PDB entry 7RL1 | electron microscopy, 2.71 A resolution | chains N and P of the 120 polymer chains in the assembly

== Chain N (and P) ==
Protein: Capsid protein VP1
Source organism: Adeno-associated virus
Notes: chain P of this document is another copy of the same molecule, construct and numbering; everything in this record applies to it too
Reference sequence: Q6JC62 (Q6JC62_9VIRU); aligned to UniProt positions 219-737 over residues 219-737 (the alignment contains insertions or deletions, so no single offset holds)
Amino-acid sequence (519 residues; each row starts with the number of its first residue):
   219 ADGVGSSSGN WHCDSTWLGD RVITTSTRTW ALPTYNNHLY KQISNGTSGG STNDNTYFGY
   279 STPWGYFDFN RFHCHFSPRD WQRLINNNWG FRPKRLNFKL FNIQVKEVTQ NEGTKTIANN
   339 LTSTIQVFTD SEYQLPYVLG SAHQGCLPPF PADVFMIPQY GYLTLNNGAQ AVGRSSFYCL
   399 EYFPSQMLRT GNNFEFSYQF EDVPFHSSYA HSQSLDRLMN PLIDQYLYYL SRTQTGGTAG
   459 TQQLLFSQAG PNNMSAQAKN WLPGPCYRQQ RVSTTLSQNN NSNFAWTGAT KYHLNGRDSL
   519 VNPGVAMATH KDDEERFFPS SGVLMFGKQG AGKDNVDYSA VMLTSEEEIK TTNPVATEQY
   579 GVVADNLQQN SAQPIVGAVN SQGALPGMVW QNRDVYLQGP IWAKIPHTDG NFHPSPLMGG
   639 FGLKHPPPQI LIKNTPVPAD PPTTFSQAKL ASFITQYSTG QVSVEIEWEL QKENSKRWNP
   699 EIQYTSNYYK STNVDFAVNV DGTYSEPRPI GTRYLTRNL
Differences from the reference sequence: conflict L365 (Pro in Q6JC62), A387 (Ser in Q6JC62), L406 (Arg in Q6JC62), A558 (Ser559 in Q6JC62), N588 (Gln589 in Q6JC62), S589 (Asn590 in Q6JC62), Q591 (Ala592 in Q6JC62), V718 (Thr719 in Q6JC62), D719 (Glu720 in Q6JC62)

== Interface between chain N and chain P ==
Contacting residue pairs - 261 pairs, chain N then chain P:
  S425(N) with D627(P), hydrogen bond
  Y427(N) with H625(P)
  H429(N) with L383(P); H625(P); T626(P)
  S430(N) with T382(P), hydrogen bond (backbone-side chain); L383(P), hydrogen bond (backbone-backbone); S394(P); Y396(P)
  Q431(N) with P354(P); L381(P), hydrogen bond (side chain-backbone); L383(P)
  D434(N) with Y510(P); R515(P), salt bridge
  R435(N) with D272(P), hydrogen bond (side chain-backbone); N273(P); T274(P), hydrogen bond (side chain-backbone); Y275(P); L381(P); R515(P)
  L436(N) with Y355(P); S359(P)
  M437(N) with S359(P); H361(P); L381(P), hydrophobic
  N438(N) with Y284(P), hydrogen bond; V356(P); H361(P), hydrogen bond (backbone-side chain); Q377(P), hydrogen bond (side chain-backbone); G379(P)
  P439(N) with I261(P), hydrophobic; G379(P); Y380(P); L381(P), hydrophobic
  L440(N) with S279(P); Q377(P); Y378(P); G379(P)
  I441(N) with Y284(P); H361(P), hydrogen bond (backbone-side chain); Q362(P); P376(P), hydrophobic; Q377(P)
  D442(N) with H361(P), hydrogen bond (backbone-side chain); Q362(P), hydrogen bond (backbone-backbone); K551(P), salt bridge
  Q443(N) with S359(P), hydrogen bond (side chain-backbone); A360(P); H361(P); Q362(P), hydrogen bond (backbone-side chain)
  Y444(N) with R289(P); A360(P), hydrogen bond (backbone-backbone); H361(P); Q362(P); F544(P), hydrophobic; Q616(P); G617(P); P618(P)
  L445(N) with L542(P), hydrophobic; M543(P); F544(P), hydrophobic; M636(P), hydrophobic
  Y446(N) with M543(P), hydrogen bond (backbone-backbone); G545(P); A549(P); G550(P), hydrogen bond (side chain-backbone)
  Y447(N) with N520(P); M543(P), hydrophobic
  L448(N) with A503(P)
  S449(N) with A503(P); N553(P), hydrogen bond
  R450(N) with N501(P)
  T451(N) with S500(P), hydrogen bond (side chain-backbone); N501(P), hydrogen bond (backbone-side chain); F502(P), hydrogen bond (side chain-backbone); A503(P)
  Q452(N) with N499(P), hydrogen bond; S500(P); N501(P), hydrogen bond (side chain-backbone)
  G458(N) with N499(P), hydrogen bond (backbone-side chain)
  Q460(N) with L494(P); S495(P); N499(P)
  Q461(N) with L494(P)
  L462(N) with S491(P); L494(P), hydrophobic; F536(P), hydrophobic; V554(P); D555(P); Y556(P), hydrogen bond (backbone-backbone)
  L463(N) with N553(P); V554(P); D555(P)
  F464(N) with M543(P), hydrophobic; D552(P); N553(P), hydrogen bond (backbone-backbone); V554(P), hydrogen bond (backbone-backbone); Y556(P), hydrophobic; V559(P), hydrophobic
  S465(N) with K551(P); D552(P); N553(P), hydrogen bond (side chain-backbone)
  Q466(N) with Q362(P), hydrogen bond; K551(P), hydrogen bond (backbone-backbone)
  G468(N) with K551(P)
  P469(N) with Y275(P)
  N470(N) with N273(P)
  N471(N) with N273(P)
  M472(N) with N273(P), hydrogen bond (backbone-side chain); Y275(P), hydrophobic; L381(P), hydrophobic
  S473(N) with D272(P); N273(P), hydrogen bond; W504(P); D516(P); S517(P); L518(P), hydrogen bond (backbone-backbone)
  A474(N) with L518(P); N520(P)
  Q475(N) with N520(P)
  A476(N) with N520(P); M636(P), hydrophobic
  K477(N) with Y510(P); N520(P), hydrogen bond (backbone-backbone); L635(P); M636(P)
  N478(N) with G358(P), hydrogen bond (side chain-backbone); A621(P); P634(P); L635(P), hydrogen bond (backbone-backbone); M636(P), hydrogen bond (side chain-backbone)
  W479(N) with K622(P), hydrogen bond (side chain-backbone); I623(P), hydrophobic; P624(P); P632(P); S633(P); P634(P)
  L480(N) with L635(P), hydrophobic
  P481(N) with Y510(P), hydrophobic
  K529(N) with N513(P); G514(P)
  D530(N) with N384(P); N385(P); N513(P), hydrogen bond (backbone-side chain)
  D531(N) with N385(P), hydrogen bond
  E565(N) with R392(P), salt bridge
  E566(N) with R392(P), salt bridge
  K568(N) with L512(P); N513(P)
  T569(N) with L512(P)
  N571(N) with L512(P)
  E576(N) with H511(P), salt bridge; G514(P)
  Q577(N) with H511(P)
  Y578(N) with Y485(P); Y510(P); H511(P), hydrogen bond (backbone-backbone)
  G579(N) with Y485(P); K509(P); Y510(P)
  V580(N) with Y485(P); A507(P); T508(P); K509(P), hydrogen bond (backbone-backbone)
  V581(N) with Y485(P); R486(P); N598(P)
  A582(N) with R486(P); Q487(P); Q488(P); T508(P); N598(P), hydrogen bond (backbone-side chain)
  D583(N) with R486(P); N598(P), hydrogen bond
  N584(N) with R486(P); Q488(P)
  L585(N) with R486(P); Q488(P); R489(P)
  Q586(N) with Q488(P), hydrogen bond (backbone-side chain); R489(P); N498(P); F502(P)
  Q587(N) with Q496(P); N498(P)
  N588(N) with S495(P); Q496(P), hydrogen bond (backbone-backbone); N497(P); N498(P)
  A590(N) with N498(P)
  Q591(N) with N498(P)
  P592(N) with Q488(P); N498(P); F502(P), hydrophobic
  V594(N) with A507(P)
  V597(N) with S599(P)
  Q600(N) with Y485(P); S599(P); G601(P)
  G601(N) with G601(P)
  A602(N) with G601(P); A602(P), hydrogen bond (backbone-backbone); F630(P), hydrophobic
  L603(N) with Y485(P), hydrophobic; V523(P), hydrophobic; Q600(P); G601(P); F630(P)
  P604(N) with P483(P); V523(P); W608(P); F630(P); H631(P); L635(P)
  G605(N) with F630(P), hydrogen bond (backbone-backbone); H631(P)
  M606(N) with N629(P); F630(P), hydrogen bond (backbone-backbone)
  V607(N) with T626(P); G628(P); N629(P)
  W608(N) with T626(P); D627(P), hydrogen bond (backbone-backbone); G628(P), hydrogen bond (backbone-backbone); N629(P); F630(P)
  Q609(N) with T626(P); D627(P)
  N610(N) with D627(P), hydrogen bond (backbone-side chain)
  F630(N) with F630(P), hydrophobic
  H631(N) with D627(P); G628(P)
  N692(N) with E350(P), hydrogen bond; Q352(P), hydrogen bond (backbone-side chain)
  K694(N) with Q352(P); Y396(P); Y400(P), hydrogen bond (side chain-backbone); F401(P)
  R695(N) with G391(P), hydrogen bond (side chain-backbone); R392(P), hydrogen bond (side chain-backbone); S393(P); S394(P); F395(P); Y396(P)
  W696(N) with F395(P), hydrogen bond (backbone-backbone); Y400(P), hydrophobic
  N697(N) with S393(P), hydrogen bond (side chain-backbone); S394(P); F395(P), hydrogen bond (side chain-backbone)
  I700(N) with G391(P); R392(P)
  R731(N) with D627(P), salt bridge
  R735(N) with H625(P), hydrogen bond
  N736(N) with Q352(P); L353(P); P354(P); Y396(P), hydrogen bond
  L737(N) with K622(P), hydrogen bond (backbone-side chain); P624(P); H625(P), hydrogen bond (backbone-backbone); T626(P)
Also at the interface, not in a pair above, chain N (105 interface residues in all): A428, S432, L433, T459, A467, T570, P572, V573, I593, T734
Also at the interface, not in a pair above, chain P (120 interface residues in all): C397, P402, V490, T492, T505, G506, V519, P521, S538, L561, T575, G637

== In short ==
The interface between chain N and chain P involves 105 residues on one side and 120 on the other, with 64
hydrogen bonds and 6 salt bridges. Polar contacts include D434(N)-R515(P), D442(N)-K551(P) and
E565(N)-R392(P).
Chain N and chain P are both Capsid protein VP1 (Adeno-associated virus); the structure, AAVrh.10-7x capsid,
was determined by electron microscopy together with 7S1W from the same study.
